5LB3 - chain B; structure by X-ray diffraction, 1.80 A resolution.

[Chain B]
Name: ATP-dependent DNA helicase Q5
Source organism: Homo sapiens
Notes: EC 3.6.4.12
UniProt: O94762 (RECQ5_HUMAN); numbering as in UniProt (aligned over 11-453)
Amino-acid sequence (445 residues; numbered 9 to 453; the number before each row is that of its first residue):
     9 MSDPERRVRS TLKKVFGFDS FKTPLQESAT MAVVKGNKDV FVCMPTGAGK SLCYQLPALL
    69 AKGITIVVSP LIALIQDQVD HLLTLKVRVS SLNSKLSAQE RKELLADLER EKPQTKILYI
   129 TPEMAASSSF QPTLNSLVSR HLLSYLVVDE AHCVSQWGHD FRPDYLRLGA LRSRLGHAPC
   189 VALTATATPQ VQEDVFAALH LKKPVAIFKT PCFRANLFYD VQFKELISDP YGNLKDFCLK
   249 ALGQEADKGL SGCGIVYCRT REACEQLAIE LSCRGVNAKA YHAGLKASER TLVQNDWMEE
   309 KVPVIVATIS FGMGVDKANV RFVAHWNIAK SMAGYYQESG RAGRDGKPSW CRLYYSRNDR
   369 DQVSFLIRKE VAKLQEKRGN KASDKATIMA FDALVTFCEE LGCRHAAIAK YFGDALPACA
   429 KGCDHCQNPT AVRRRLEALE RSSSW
Unresolved in the structure: 9, 319-323
Construct notes: initiating methionine (9); expression tag (10)
Ion coordination: Zn2+: Cys411, Cys427, Cys431, Cys434
Ligand contacts: ADP (adenosine-5'-diphosphate): Leu20, Phe26, Ser28, Phe29, Lys30, Gln34, Pro53, Thr54, Gly55, Ala56, Gly57, Lys58, Ser59, Leu60, His89
Reported in the primary citation:
  - binding site for ADP: Phe26, Lys30, Gln34, Lys58, His89
  - Mg2+ coordination through a water molecule: Asp157, Glu158
  - conformationally variable residues (loop rearrangement, side-chain flip): Pro53 to Gly55, His167
  - contacts within the chain: His167-Thr194 (water-mediated contact), His160-Asp168 (water-mediated contact)
  - mutagenesis - W165A, H167A, R267W/R349A, Q345A: abolished catalytic activity (helicase activity)
  - mutagenesis - W165A, H167A, D422A: unchanged catalytic activity (DNA stimulated ATPase activity)
  - mutagenesis - D168A, Y419A: unchanged catalytic activity (helicase activity)
  - mutagenesis - R267W/R349A, Q345A, F420A (2-fold): decreased catalytic activity (DNA stimulated ATPase activity)
  - mutagenesis - F420A, D422A: decreased catalytic activity (helicase activity)
  - mutagenesis - F420A, D422A: unchanged binding to DNA binding activity
  - specificity-determining residues: Gln34
  - mutagenesis - R352G: abolished catalytic activity

[In short]
Bound to chain B: ADP. Cys411, Cys427, Cys431 and Cys434 coordinate Zn2+. The paper reports a binding site for
ADP at Phe26, Lys30 and Gln34 among others; W165A, H167A and R267W/R349A, among others, abolish catalytic
activity (helicase activity); 9 substitutions were tested in all.
Chain B is ATP-dependent DNA helicase Q5 (Homo sapiens); the structure, Crystal structure of human RECQL5
helicase in complex with ADP/Mg, was determined by X-ray diffraction together with 5LB5 and 5LB8 from the same
study.
